5MBV - chains B and A of the 5 polymer chains in the assembly; structure by electron microscopy, 3.80 A resolution.

Chain B:
Molecule: RecBCD enzyme subunit RecB
Source organism: Escherichia coli
Notes: EC 3.1.11.5
Reference sequence: P08394 (RECB_ECOLI); residue numbers follow UniProt; this construct covers 1-1180
Chain sequence (1181 residues; each row starts with the number of its first residue; numbering starts at 0):
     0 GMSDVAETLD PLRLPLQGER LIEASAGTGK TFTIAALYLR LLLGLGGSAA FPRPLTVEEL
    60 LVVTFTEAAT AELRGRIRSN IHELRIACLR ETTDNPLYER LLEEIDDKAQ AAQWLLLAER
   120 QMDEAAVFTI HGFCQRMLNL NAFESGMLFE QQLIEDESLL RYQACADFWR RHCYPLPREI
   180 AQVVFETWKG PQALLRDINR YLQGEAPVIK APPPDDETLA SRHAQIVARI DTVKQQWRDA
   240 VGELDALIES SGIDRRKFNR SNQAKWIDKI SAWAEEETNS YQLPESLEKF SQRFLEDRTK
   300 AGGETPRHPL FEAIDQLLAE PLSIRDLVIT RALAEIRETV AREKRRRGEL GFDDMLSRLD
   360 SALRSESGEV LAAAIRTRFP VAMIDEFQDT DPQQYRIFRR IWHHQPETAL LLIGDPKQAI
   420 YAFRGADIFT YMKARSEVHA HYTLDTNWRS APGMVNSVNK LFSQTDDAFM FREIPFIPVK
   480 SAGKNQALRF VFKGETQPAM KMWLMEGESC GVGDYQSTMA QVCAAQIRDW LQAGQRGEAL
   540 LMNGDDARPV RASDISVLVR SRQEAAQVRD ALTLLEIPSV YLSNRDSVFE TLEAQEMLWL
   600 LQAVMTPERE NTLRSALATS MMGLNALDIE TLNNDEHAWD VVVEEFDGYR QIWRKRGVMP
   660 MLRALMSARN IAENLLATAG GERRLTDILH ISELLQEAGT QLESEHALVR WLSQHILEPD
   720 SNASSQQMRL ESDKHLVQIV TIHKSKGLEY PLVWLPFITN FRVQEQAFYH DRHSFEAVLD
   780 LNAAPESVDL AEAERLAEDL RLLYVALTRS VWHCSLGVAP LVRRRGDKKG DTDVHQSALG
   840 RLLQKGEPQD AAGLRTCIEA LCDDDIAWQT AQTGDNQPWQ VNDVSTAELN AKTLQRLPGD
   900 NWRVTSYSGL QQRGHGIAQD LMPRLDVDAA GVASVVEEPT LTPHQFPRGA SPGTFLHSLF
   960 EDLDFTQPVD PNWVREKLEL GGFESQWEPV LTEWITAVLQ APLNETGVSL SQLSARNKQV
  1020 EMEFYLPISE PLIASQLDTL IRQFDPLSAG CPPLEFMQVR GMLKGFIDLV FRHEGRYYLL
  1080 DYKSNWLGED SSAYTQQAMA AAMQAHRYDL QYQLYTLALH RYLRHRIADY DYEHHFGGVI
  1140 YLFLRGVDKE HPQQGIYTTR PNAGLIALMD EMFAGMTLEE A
Disordered / not traced: 0-4, 290-303, 912-940, 1175-1180
Sequence notes: expression tag (0)
Swiss-Prot annotation at these positions:
  - DNA-binding region: Ile-252 to Arg-254, Val-511, Gly-512, Ser-560, Arg-561, Arg-761
  - active site: Asp-1080 (For nuclease activity)
  - binding site (ATP): Ala-23 to Thr-30, Trp-447
  - binding site (Mg(2+)): His-956, Asp-1067, Asp-1080, Tyr-1081
  - mutagenesis: Lys-29 (K29Q: Subunit loses ATPase and 3'-5' helicase activity, holoenzyme has 3-5 fold less helicase activity, 20-fold less processivity), Tyr-803 (Y803H: Large decrease in recombination, loss of Chi hotspot activity, decreased RecB helicase rate, retains nuclease activity but not Chi-sequence specificity, does not load RecA), Val-804 (V804E: Large decrease in recombination, loss of Chi hotspot activity, decreased RecB helicase rate, retains nuclease activity but not Chi-sequence specificity, does not load RecA), Thr-807 (T807I: In recB-2109; absence of nuclease modification at Chi sites), Asp-1067 (D1067A: Subunit loses nuclease activity), Asp-1080 (D1080A: Loss of holoenzyme nuclease activity, retains full helicase activity, does not act at Chi, no loading of RecA on ssDNA and no recombinational repair)

Chain A:
Molecule: Host-nuclease inhibitor protein gam
Source organism: Enterobacteria phage lambda
Reference sequence: P03702 (GAM_LAMBD); residue numbers follow UniProt; this construct covers 41-138
Chain sequence (98 residues; row label = number of the first residue in the row):
    41 MNAYYIQDRL EAQSWARHYQ QLAREEKEAE LADDMEKGIP QHLFESLCID HLQRHGASKK
   101 SITRAFDDDV EFQERMAEHI RYMVETIAHH QVDIDSEV
Sequence notes: engineered mutation Ile-79 (Leu in P03702)

Chain B / chain A interface:
Contacting residue pairs (36):
  His-130(B) / Ala-43(A)
  His-130(B) / Tyr-44(A)
  Asp-155(B) / Tyr-45(A)
  Ser-157(B) / Arg-49(A)  hydrogen bond
  Asn-198(B) / Leu-50(A)
  Gln-202(B) / Ile-46(A)
  Gln-202(B) / Gln-47(A)
  Phe-351(B) / Met-41(A)  hydrophobic
  Phe-351(B) / Ala-43(A)  hydrophobic
  Asp-390(B) / Tyr-44(A)
  Phe-422(B) / Gln-47(A)
  Phe-422(B) / Glu-51(A)
  Arg-423(B) / Tyr-44(A)
  Arg-423(B) / Gln-47(A)
  Val-511(B) / Leu-62(A)  hydrophobic
  Gln-515(B) / Tyr-59(A)
  Arg-559(B) / Trp-55(A)
  Ser-560(B) / Trp-55(A)
  Gln-562(B) / Tyr-59(A)
  Glu-563(B) / Tyr-59(A)  hydrogen bond
  Arg-584(B) / Asp-48(A)  salt bridge
  Arg-584(B) / Arg-49(A)
  Arg-584(B) / Ala-52(A)
  Asp-719(B) / Tyr-45(A)
  Ser-720(B) / Tyr-45(A)
  Lys-743(B) / Asp-48(A)  salt bridge
  Asn-759(B) / Tyr-59(A)
  Arg-761(B) / Glu-51(A)  salt bridge
  Arg-761(B) / Ser-54(A)  hydrogen bond
  Arg-761(B) / Trp-55(A)
  Arg-761(B) / His-58(A)
  Arg-824(B) / Glu-65(A)  salt bridge
  Arg-824(B) / Glu-68(A)  salt bridge
  Arg-824(B) / Glu-125(A)  salt bridge
  Arg-824(B) / His-129(A)
  Lys-828(B) / Glu-118(A)  salt bridge
Other interface residues (no listed pair), chain B (33 interface residues in all): Leu-152, Glu-154, Arg-199, Asp-388, Gln-393, Asp-513, Asn-721, Ala-722, Phe-760, Gly-825
Other interface residues (no listed pair), chain A (24 interface residues in all): Asn-42, Ala-56, Glu-66

Summary:
33 residues of chain B and 24 residues of chain A are in contact, with 3 hydrogen bonds and 7 salt bridges.
Polar contacts include Arg-584(B)/Asp-48(A), Lys-743(B)/Asp-48(A) and Arg-761(B)/Glu-51(A).
Chain B is RecBCD enzyme subunit RecB (Escherichia coli) and chain A is Host-nuclease inhibitor protein gam
(Enterobacteria phage lambda); the structure, Cryo-EM structure of Lambda Phage protein GamS bound to RecBCD,
was determined by electron microscopy.
